8RZE - chains A and B; structure by X-ray diffraction, 2.00 A resolution.

[Chain A]
Name: 2'-O-methyltransferase nsp16
From: Severe acute respiratory syndrome coronavirus 2
Notes: EC 2.1.1.57
Reference sequence: P0DTD1 (R1AB_SARS2); residues 1-298 here correspond to UniProt positions 6799-7096 (UniProt number = residue number + 6798)
Sequence (302 residues; row label = number of the first residue in the row; numbers below 1 keep their minus sign (Gly-3 is residue -3)):
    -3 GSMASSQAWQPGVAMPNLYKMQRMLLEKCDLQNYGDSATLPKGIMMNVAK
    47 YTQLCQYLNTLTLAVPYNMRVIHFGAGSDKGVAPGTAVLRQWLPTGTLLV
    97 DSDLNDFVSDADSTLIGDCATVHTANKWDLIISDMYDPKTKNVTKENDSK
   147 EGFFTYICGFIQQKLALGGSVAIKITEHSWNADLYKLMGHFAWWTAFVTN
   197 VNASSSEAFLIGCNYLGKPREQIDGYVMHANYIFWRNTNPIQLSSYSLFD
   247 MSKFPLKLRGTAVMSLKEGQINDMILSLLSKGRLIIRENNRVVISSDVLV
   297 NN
Disordered / not traced: -3 to 1, 298
Sequence notes: expression tag (-3 to 0)
Curated features (UniProtKB/Swiss-Prot):
  - active site: Lys46, Asp130, Lys170, Glu203
Small-molecule neighbours: A1H4B (3-[[(2S,3S,4R,5R)-5-(6-aminopurin-9-yl)-3,4-bis(oxidanyl)oxolan-2-yl]methylsulfanylmethyl]-5-pyridin-3-yl-benzoic acid): Gly71, Gly73, Ser74, Asp99, Leu100, Asn101, Gly113, Asp114, Cys115, Asp130, Met131, Tyr132, Pro134, Phe149

[Chain B]
Name: Non-structural protein 10
From: Severe acute respiratory syndrome coronavirus 2
Reference sequence: P0DTC1 (R1A_SARS2); residues 1-139 here correspond to UniProt positions 4254-4392 (UniProt number = residue number + 4253)
Sequence (142 residues; row label = number of the first residue in the row; numbers below 1 keep their minus sign (Gly-2 is residue -2)):
    -2 GSMAGNATEVPANSTVLSFCAFAVDAAKAYKDYLASGGQPITNCVKMLCT
    48 HTGTGQAITVTPEANMDQESFGGASCCLYCRCHIDHPNPKGFCDLKGKYV
    98 QIPTTCANDPVGFTLKNTVCTVCGMWKGYGCSCDQLREPMLQ
Disordered / not traced: -2 to 17, 133-139
Sequence notes: expression tag (-2 to 0)
Ion coordination: Zn2+ site 1: Cys74, Cys77, His83, Cys90; Zn2+ site 2: Cys117, Cys120, Cys128, Cys130

[How chain A and chain B interact]
Residue-residue contacts (43):
  Lys38(A) - Lys43(B)  hydrogen bond (backbone-side chain)
  Gly39(A) - Lys43(B)
  Ile40(A) - Lys43(B)
  Ile40(A) - Met44(B)
  Ile40(A) - Leu45(B)  hydrophobic
  Met41(A) - Cys41(B)
  Met41(A) - Val42(B)  hydrophobic
  Val44(A) - Val42(B)  hydrophobic
  Val44(A) - Lys43(B)
  Thr48(A) - Leu45(B)
  Lys76(A) - Asn40(B)
  Val78(A) - Asn40(B)
  Val78(A) - Val42(B)  hydrophobic
  Val78(A) - Ser72(B)
  Val78(A) - Arg78(B)
  Pro80(A) - Val42(B)  hydrophobic
  Ala83(A) - Val42(B)  hydrophobic
  Ala83(A) - Met44(B)
  Ala83(A) - Tyr96(B)  hydrogen bond (backbone-side chain)
  Val84(A) - Met44(B)
  Arg86(A) - Gly94(B)  hydrogen bond (side chain-backbone)
  Arg86(A) - Tyr96(B)
  Gln87(A) - Met44(B)
  Gln87(A) - Leu45(B)  hydrogen bond (side chain-backbone)
  Gln87(A) - Thr58(B)
  Gln87(A) - Pro59(B)
  Gln87(A) - Tyr96(B)  hydrogen bond (backbone-side chain)
  Thr91(A) - Val57(B)
  Val104(A) - Cys77(B)
  Val104(A) - His80(B)
  Ser105(A) - Ala71(B)
  Ser105(A) - Lys93(B)  hydrogen bond (backbone-side chain)
  Asp106(A) - Gly69(B)
  Asp106(A) - Gly70(B)  hydrogen bond (side chain-backbone)
  Asp106(A) - Ala71(B)  hydrogen bond (side chain-backbone)
  Asp106(A) - Lys93(B)
  Asp106(A) - Gly94(B)  hydrogen bond (side chain-backbone)
  Asp106(A) - Lys95(B)
  Ala107(A) - Lys93(B)  hydrogen bond (backbone-side chain)
  Leu244(A) - Leu45(B)  hydrophobic
  Met247(A) - Leu45(B)
  Met247(A) - Thr47(B)
  Ser248(A) - Thr47(B)
Also at the interface, not in a pair above, chain A (23 interface residues in all): Pro37, Ala45
Also at the interface, not in a pair above, chain B (23 interface residues in all): Cys46, Leu92

[In short]
The chain A/chain B interface involves 23 residues from each chain; the contacts include 10 hydrogen bonds.
Polar contacts include Lys38(A)-Lys43(B), Ala83(A)-Tyr96(B) and Arg86(A)-Gly94(B). Chain A binds compound
A1H4B. From UniProt: 4 active-site residues on chain A.
Here chain A is 2'-O-methyltransferase nsp16 and chain B is Non-structural protein 10, both from Severe acute
respiratory syndrome coronavirus 2. Entry 8RZE (SARS-CoV-2 nsp16-nsp10 in complex with SAM derivative
inhibitor 10) was determined by X-ray diffraction together with 8RV4, 8RV5, 8RV6, 8RV7, 8RV8, 8RV9 and 4
further entries from the same study.
